PDB entry 2QW8 | X-ray diffraction, 1.60 A resolution | chain A

[Chain A]
Protein: Eugenol synthase 1
Source organism: Ocimum basilicum
UniProt: Q15GI4 (Q15GI4_OCIBA); residues 1-314 here = UniProt positions 1-314
Amino-acid sequence (314 residues; numbered 1 to 314; the number before each row is that of its first residue):
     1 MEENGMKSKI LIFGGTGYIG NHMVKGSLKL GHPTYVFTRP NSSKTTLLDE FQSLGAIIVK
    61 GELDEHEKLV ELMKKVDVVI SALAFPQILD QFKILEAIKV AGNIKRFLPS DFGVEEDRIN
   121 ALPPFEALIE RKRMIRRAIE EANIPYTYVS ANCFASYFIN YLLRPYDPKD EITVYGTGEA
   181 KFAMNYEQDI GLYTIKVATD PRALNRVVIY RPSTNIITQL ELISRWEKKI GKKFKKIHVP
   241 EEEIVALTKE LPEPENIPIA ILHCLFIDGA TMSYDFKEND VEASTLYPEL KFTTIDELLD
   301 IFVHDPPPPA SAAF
Disordered / not traced: 1-4
Small-molecule neighbours: NADP (NAP; NADP nicotinamide-adenine-dinucleotide phosphate): G14, T16, G17, Y18, I19, G20, F37, T38, R39, S42, K44, L63, A82, L83, A84, F85, Q87, S110, D111, F112, G113, K132, N152, C153, F154, Y157, F158, A312, A313
From the paper describing this entry:
  - binding site for NADP: G14, T16, G17, T38 to S42, Q87, S110, K132, F154
  - mutagenesis - K132A, K132Q: abolished catalytic activity
  - mutagenesis - K132R, Y157A, Y157F, I261H, F314A: decreased catalytic activity
  - mutagenesis - F314Y: unchanged catalytic activity
  - catalytic residues: K132 (proposed by the authors, not directly observed)

[Overview]
Ligands of chain A: NADP. From the paper: the catalytic residue K132; K132R, Y157A and Y157F, among others,
reduce catalytic activity; 8 substitutions were tested in all.
Chain A is Eugenol synthase 1 (Ocimum basilicum); the structure, Structure of Eugenol Synthase from Ocimum
basilicum, was determined by X-ray diffraction, deposited together with 2QX7, 2QYS, 2QZZ, 2R2G and 2R6J.
